1NF8 - chain A; structure by X-ray diffraction, 1.60 A resolution.

[Chain A]
Molecule: phenazine biosynthesis protein phzD
Organism: Pseudomonas aeruginosa
Notes: EC 3.3.2.1
Reference sequence: Q7DC80 (Q7DC80_PSEAE); residue numbers follow UniProt; this construct covers 1-207
Chain sequence (207 residues; each row starts with the number of its first residue):
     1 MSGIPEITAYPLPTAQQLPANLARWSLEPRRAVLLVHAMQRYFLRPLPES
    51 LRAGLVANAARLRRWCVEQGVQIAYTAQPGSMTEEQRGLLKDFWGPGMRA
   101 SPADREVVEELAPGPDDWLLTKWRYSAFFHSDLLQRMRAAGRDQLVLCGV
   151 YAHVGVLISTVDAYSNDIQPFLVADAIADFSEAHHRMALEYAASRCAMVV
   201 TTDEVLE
Sequence notes: engineered mutation A38 (Asp in Q7DC80)
Ligand contacts: isochorismic acid (ISC; (5S,6S)-5-[(1-carboxyethenyl)oxy]-6-hydroxycyclohexa-1,3-diene-1-carboxylic acid): I4, H37, A38, Y42, F43, Q78, R87, L90, W94, G97, K122, Y125, V150, Y151, V154, G155, V156

[Summary]
Chain A binds isochorismic acid.
Chain A is phenazine biosynthesis protein phzD (Pseudomonas aeruginosa); the structure, Crystal structure of
PhzD protein active site mutant with substrate, was determined by X-ray diffraction together with 1NF9 from
the same study.
